Entry 6XKC (X-ray diffraction, 2.03 A resolution); this record covers chains A and B of the 6 polymer chains in the assembly.

# Chain A (and B)
Name: Protein fem-1 homolog C
Source organism: Homo sapiens
Notes: chain B of this document is another copy of the same molecule, construct and numbering; everything in this record applies to it too
UniProt: Q96JP0 (FEM1C_HUMAN); residues 1-244 here = UniProt positions 1-244
Amino-acid sequence (246 residues; numbered -1 to 244; the number before each row is that of its first residue; numbers below 1 keep their minus sign (Gly-1 is residue -1)):
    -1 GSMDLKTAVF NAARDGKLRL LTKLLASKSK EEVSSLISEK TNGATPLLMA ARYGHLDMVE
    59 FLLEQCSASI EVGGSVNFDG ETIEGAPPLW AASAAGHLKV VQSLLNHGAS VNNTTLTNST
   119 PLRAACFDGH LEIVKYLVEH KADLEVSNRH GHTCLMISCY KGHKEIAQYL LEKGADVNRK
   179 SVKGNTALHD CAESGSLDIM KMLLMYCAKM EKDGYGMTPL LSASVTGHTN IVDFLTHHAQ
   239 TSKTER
Not modelled in the structure: -1 to 1
Differences from the reference sequence: expression tag (-1 to 0)
Curated features (UniProtKB/Swiss-Prot):
  - modified residue: Met1 (N-acetylmethionine)
  - natural variant: Asp126 (D126H: Found in a patient with neurodevelopmental disorder with absent speech, pyramidal signs and limb ataxia)
  - mutagenesis: Phe76 (F76A: Strongly reduced binding to C-degron with an arginine at the C-terminus), Asp77 (D77A: Reduced binding to C-degron with an arginine at the C-terminus. Abolished binding to C-degron with an arginine at the C-terminus; when associated with A-126), Ser117 (S117A: Abolished binding to C-degron with an arginine at the C-terminus), Arg121 (R121A: Reduced binding to C-degron with an arginine at the C-terminus), Phe125 (F125A: Strongly reduced binding to C-degron with an arginine at the C-terminus), Asp126 (D126A: Reduced binding to C-degron with an arginine at the C-terminus. Abolished binding to C-degron with an arginine at the C-terminus; when associated with A-77), His148 (H148A: Strongly reduced binding to C-degron with an arginine at the C-terminus), His150 (H150N: Modifies specificity for C-degron at the C-terminus and promotes increased affinity for C-degrons usually recognized by FEM1B; when associated with A-183--F-188), Tyr158 (Y158A: Strongly reduced binding to C-degron with an arginine at the C-terminus), Asn183 to Glu191 (Abolished binding to C-degron with an arginine at the C-terminus), Asn183 to Asp188 (Modifies specificity for C-degron at the C-terminus and promotes increased affinity for C-degrons usually recognized by FEM1B; when associated with N-150), Asp188 (D188A: Reduced binding to C-degron with an arginine at the C-terminus; D188K: Nearly abolished binding to C-degron with an arginine at the C-terminus), 1 further mutagenesis entry in UniProt

# Interface between chain A and chain B
Contacting residue pairs - 37 pairs, chain A then chain B:
  Phe76(A) - Arg244(B)
  Asp77(A) - Arg244(B)  salt bridge
  Trp88(A) - Arg244(B)
  Ala92(A) - Arg244(B)
  Thr115(A) - Glu243(B)
  Ser117(A) - Arg244(B)  hydrogen bond (side chain-backbone)
  Arg121(A) - Glu243(B)  hydrogen bond (side chain-backbone)
  Arg121(A) - Arg244(B)  hydrogen bond (side chain-backbone)
  Phe125(A) - Lys241(B)
  Phe125(A) - Thr242(B)
  Phe125(A) - Glu243(B)
  Phe125(A) - Arg244(B)
  Asp126(A) - Arg244(B)  salt bridge
  Arg147(A) - Glu243(B)  salt bridge
  His148(A) - Ser240(B)
  His148(A) - Glu243(B)  salt bridge
  His150(A) - Lys241(B)
  Ile155(A) - Lys241(B)
  Tyr158(A) - Gln238(B)  hydrogen bond
  Tyr158(A) - Lys241(B)
  Lys181(A) - His236(B)
  Lys181(A) - Ala237(B)  hydrogen bond (side chain-backbone)
  Lys181(A) - Ser240(B)
  Asn183(A) - Lys241(B)  hydrogen bond
  Asp188(A) - Lys241(B)  salt bridge
  Glu191(A) - Gln238(B)
  Glu191(A) - Lys241(B)  salt bridge
  Lys210(A) - Lys210(B)
  Tyr213(A) - Thr216(B)  hydrogen bond (backbone-side chain)
  Tyr213(A) - His236(B)  hydrogen bond
  Tyr213(A) - Ala237(B)
  Gly214(A) - Lys210(B)
  Gly214(A) - Thr216(B)
  Met215(A) - Leu218(B)  hydrophobic
  Met215(A) - Leu219(B)  hydrophobic
  Val223(A) - Ser222(B)
  Thr224(A) - Gln238(B)
Also at the interface, not in a pair above, chain A (28 interface residues in all): Ile81, Ala122, Asn146, Leu219
Also at the interface, not in a pair above, chain B (15 interface residues in all): Val230, Thr234

# Summary
The interface between chain A and chain B involves 28 residues on one side and 15 on the other; the contacts
include 8 hydrogen bonds and 6 salt bridges. Polar pairs include Asp77(A)-Arg244(B), Asp126(A)-Arg244(B) and
Arg147(A)-Glu243(B).
Chain A and chain B are both Protein fem-1 homolog C (Homo sapiens); the structure, Crystal structure of E3
ligase, was determined by X-ray diffraction together with 7JYA from the same study.
